Entry 5S5Y (X-ray diffraction, 2.26 A resolution); this record covers chains B and E of the 6 polymer chains in the assembly.

# Chain B
Name: Tubulin beta-2B chain
From: Bos taurus
Reference sequence: Q6B856 (TBB2B_BOVIN); the author numbering skips numbers that UniProt does not, so the offset changes along the chain: 1-42 = UniProt 1-42; 45-360 = UniProt 43-358; 369-455 = UniProt 359-445
Chain sequence (445 residues; row label = number of the first residue in the row; note: 10 numbers in that range are skipped by the numbering (no residue carries them; nothing is unmodelled there)):
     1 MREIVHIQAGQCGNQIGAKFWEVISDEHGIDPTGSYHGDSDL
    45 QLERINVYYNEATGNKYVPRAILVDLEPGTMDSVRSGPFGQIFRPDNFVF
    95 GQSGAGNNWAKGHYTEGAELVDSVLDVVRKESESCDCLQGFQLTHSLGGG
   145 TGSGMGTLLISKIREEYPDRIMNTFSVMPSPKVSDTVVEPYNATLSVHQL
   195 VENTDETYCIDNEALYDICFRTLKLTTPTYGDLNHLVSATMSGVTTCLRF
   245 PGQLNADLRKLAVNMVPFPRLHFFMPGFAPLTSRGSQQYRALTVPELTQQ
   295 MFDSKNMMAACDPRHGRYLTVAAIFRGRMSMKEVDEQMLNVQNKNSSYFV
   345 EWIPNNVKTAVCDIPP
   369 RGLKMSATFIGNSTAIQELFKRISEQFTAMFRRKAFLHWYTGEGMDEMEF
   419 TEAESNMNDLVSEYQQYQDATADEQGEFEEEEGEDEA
Disordered / not traced: 279-280, 438-455
Swiss-Prot annotation at these positions:
  - motif: Met1 to Ile4 (MREI motif)
  - binding site (GTP): Gln11, Glu71, Ser140, Gly144, Thr145, Gly146, Asn206, Asn228
  - binding site (Mg(2+)): Glu71
  - modified residue: Ser40 (Phosphoserine), Thr57 (Phosphothreonine), Lys60 (N6-acetyllysine), Ser174 (Phosphoserine), Thr287 (Phosphothreonine), Thr292 (Phosphothreonine), Arg320 (Omega-N-methylarginine), Glu448 (5-glutamyl polyglutamate)
  - cross-link (Glycyl lysine isopeptide (Lys-Gly)): Lys60 (interchain with G-Cter in ubiquitin), Lys326 (interchain with G-Cter in ubiquitin)
Ion coordination: Mg2+: Gln11 (together with GDP); Ca2+ near Glu113 (its only coordinating residue here)
Residues lining bound ligands:
  - GDP (guanosine-5'-diphosphate): Ala9, Gly10, Gln11, Cys12, Gln15, Ile16, Asp69, Ala99, Asn101, Ser140, Gly142, Gly143, Gly144, Thr145, Gly146, Ser147, Val171, Pro173, Val177, Asp179, Glu183, Asn206, Leu209, Tyr224, Leu227, Asn228
  - W0A (N-[(1H-benzimidazol-2-yl)methyl]butanamide): Val177, Asp179, Tyr210, Pro222, Thr223, Tyr224, Leu227

# Chain E
Name: Stathmin-4
From: Rattus norvegicus
Reference sequence: P63043 (STMN4_RAT); residues 5-145 here correspond to UniProt positions 49-189 (UniProt number = residue number + 44)
Chain sequence (143 residues; numbered 3 to 145; the number before each row is that of its first residue):
     3 MADMEVIELNKCTSGQSFEVILKPPSFDGVPEFNASLPRRRDPSLEEIQK
    53 KLEAAEERRKYQEAELLKHLAEKREHEREVIQKAIEENNNFIKMAKEKLA
   103 QKMESNKENREAHLAAMLERLQEKDKHAEEVRKNKELKEEASR
Disordered / not traced: 3-5, 29-43, 144-145
Construct notes: initiating methionine (3); expression tag (4)
Swiss-Prot annotation at these positions:
  - modified residue: Ser46 (Phosphoserine)

# How chain B and chain E interact
Contacting residue pairs - 26 pairs, chain B then chain E:
  His107(B) - Lys75(E)  hydrogen bond
  Tyr108(B) - His78(E)  hydrogen bond
  Tyr108(B) - Glu79(E)
  Tyr108(B) - Val82(E)  hydrophobic
  Tyr108(B) - Ile83(E)
  Leu152(B) - Glu79(E)
  Ser155(B) - Leu72(E)
  Ser155(B) - Lys75(E)
  Ser155(B) - Arg76(E)  hydrogen bond
  Lys156(B) - Arg76(E)
  Lys156(B) - Glu79(E)  salt bridge
  Arg158(B) - Leu68(E)
  Glu159(B) - Leu69(E)
  Glu159(B) - Leu72(E)
  Glu159(B) - Arg76(E)  salt bridge
  Pro162(B) - Glu65(E)
  Gln193(B) - Lys75(E)
  Glu196(B) - His71(E)  salt bridge
  Thr409(B) - Glu89(E)
  Glu411(B) - Val82(E)
  Glu411(B) - Ala86(E)
  Gly412(B) - Val82(E)
  Gly412(B) - Lys85(E)
  Gly412(B) - Ala86(E)
  Met413(B) - Val82(E)
  Glu417(B) - His78(E)  salt bridge
Other interface residues (no listed pair), chain B (17 interface residues in all): Thr109, Gly410

# In short
17 residues of chain B and 14 residues of chain E are in contact, with 3 hydrogen bonds and 4 salt bridges.
Among the polar pairs are Lys156(B)-Glu79(E), Glu159(B)-Arg76(E) and Glu196(B)-His71(E). Ligands of chain B:
GDP and compound W0A.
Chain B is Tubulin beta-2B chain (Bos taurus) and chain E is Stathmin-4 (Rattus norvegicus); the structure,
Tubulin-Z26781952-complex, was determined by X-ray diffraction, deposited together with 5S4L, 5S4M, 5S4N,
5S4O, 5S4P, 5S4Q and 52 further entries.
